4HL5 - chains A and C; structure by X-ray diffraction, 2.20 A resolution.

# Chain A
Protein: Tankyrase-2
Source organism: Homo sapiens
Notes: EC 2.4.2.30; fragment: C-terminal fragment
UniProt: Q9H2K2 (TNKS2_HUMAN); residues 946-1113 here = UniProt positions 946-1113
Chain sequence (191 residues; numbered 923 to 1113; the number before each row is that of its first residue):
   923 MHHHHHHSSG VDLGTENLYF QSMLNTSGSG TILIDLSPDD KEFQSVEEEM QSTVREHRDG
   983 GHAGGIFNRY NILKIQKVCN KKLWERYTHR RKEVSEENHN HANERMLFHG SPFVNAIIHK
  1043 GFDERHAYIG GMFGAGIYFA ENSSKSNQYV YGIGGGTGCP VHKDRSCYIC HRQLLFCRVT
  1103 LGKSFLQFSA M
Disordered / not traced: 923-951, 1113
Sequence notes: expression tag (923-945)
Metal / ion sites: Zn2+: Cys-1081, His-1084, Cys-1089, Cys-1092
Residues lining bound ligands: 7-hydroxy-4'-methoxyflavone (15W; 7-hydroxy-2-(4-methoxyphenyl)-4H-chromen-4-one): Phe-1030, His-1031, Gly-1032, Ser-1033, Phe-1035, Arg-1047, His-1048, Ala-1049, Tyr-1050, Tyr-1060, Phe-1061, Ala-1062, Lys-1067, Ser-1068, Tyr-1071, Ile-1075

# Chain C
Protein: Tankyrase-2
Source organism: Homo sapiens
Notes: EC 2.4.2.30; fragment: C-terminal fragment
UniProt: Q9H2K2 (TNKS2_HUMAN); residues 1114-1162 here = UniProt positions 1114-1162
Chain sequence (49 residues; each row starts with the number of its first residue):
  1114 KMAHSPPGHH SVTGRPSVNG LALAEYVIYR GEQAYPEYLI TYQIMRPEG
Disordered / not traced: 1114, 1162

# How chain A and chain C interact
Pairs across the interface (152; chain A residue first):
  Glu-964(A) with Tyr-1151(C), hydrogen bond
  Val-968(A) with Tyr-1151(C), hydrophobic; Ile-1153(C), hydrophobic
  Met-972(A) with Tyr-1155(C), hydrophobic
  Arg-977(A) with Asn-1132(C); Leu-1134(C); Ala-1135(C)
  Gly-986(A) with Ile-1157(C)
  Ile-988(A) with Met-1158(C); Pro-1160(C)
  Phe-989(A) with Ile-1157(C), hydrophobic; Met-1158(C)
  Asn-990(A) with Pro-1160(C)
  Arg-991(A) with Ile-1157(C); Met-1158(C), hydrogen bond (backbone-backbone); Glu-1161(C), salt bridge
  Tyr-992(A) with Tyr-1155(C), hydrophobic; Gln-1156(C); Ile-1157(C), hydrophobic; Met-1158(C)
  Asn-993(A) with Tyr-1155(C); Gln-1156(C), hydrogen bond (backbone-backbone); Met-1158(C)
  Ile-994(A) with Ile-1153(C), hydrophobic; Thr-1154(C); Tyr-1155(C), hydrophobic
  Leu-995(A) with Thr-1154(C), hydrogen bond (backbone-backbone); Gln-1156(C)
  Lys-996(A) with Leu-1152(C); Ile-1153(C); Thr-1154(C), hydrogen bond (backbone-backbone)
  Ile-997(A) with Leu-1152(C)
  Gln-998(A) with Tyr-1151(C); Leu-1152(C), hydrogen bond (backbone-backbone)
  Lys-999(A) with Glu-1150(C); Tyr-1151(C)
  Val-1000(A) with Tyr-1148(C), hydrogen bond (backbone-side chain); Pro-1149(C); Glu-1150(C), hydrogen bond (backbone-backbone)
  Cys-1001(A) with Tyr-1148(C)
  Asn-1002(A) with Tyr-1148(C), hydrogen bond (backbone-side chain)
  Leu-1005(A) with Tyr-1148(C)
  Trp-1006(A) with Tyr-1148(C), hydrophobic; Glu-1150(C)
  Tyr-1009(A) with Glu-1145(C); Gln-1146(C); Ala-1147(C); Tyr-1148(C)
  Arg-1012(A) with His-1123(C); Arg-1143(C); Glu-1145(C); Gln-1146(C), hydrogen bond
  Val-1016(A) with His-1123(C); Gln-1146(C)
  Glu-1019(A) with His-1123(C), salt bridge
  Arg-1027(A) with Tyr-1139(C), hydrogen bond
  Leu-1029(A) with Tyr-1139(C), hydrophobic
  Val-1036(A) with Leu-1152(C), hydrophobic
  Ile-1039(A) with Pro-1149(C)
  Ile-1040(A) with Leu-1152(C), hydrophobic
  Phe-1044(A) with Gly-1144(C); Ala-1147(C), hydrophobic
  Glu-1046(A) with Met-1115(C)
  Phe-1055(A) with Gly-1127(C); Val-1140(C), hydrophobic; Tyr-1142(C), hydrogen bond (backbone-side chain)
  Ala-1057(A) with Met-1115(C); Ala-1116(C), hydrogen bond (backbone-backbone); Tyr-1142(C)
  Gly-1058(A) with Val-1140(C); Ile-1141(C); Tyr-1142(C)
  Ile-1059(A) with Tyr-1139(C); Val-1140(C); Ile-1141(C), hydrogen bond (backbone-backbone); Gly-1144(C)
  Tyr-1060(A) with Tyr-1139(C); Val-1140(C), hydrophobic
  Phe-1061(A) with Glu-1138(C); Tyr-1139(C), hydrogen bond (backbone-backbone); Ile-1141(C), hydrophobic; Ala-1147(C), hydrophobic
  Ala-1062(A) with Ala-1137(C)
  Glu-1063(A) with Leu-1136(C); Ala-1137(C), hydrogen bond (side chain-backbone); Tyr-1139(C), hydrogen bond
  Asn-1064(A) with Ala-1135(C); Leu-1136(C), hydrogen bond (side chain-backbone)
  Lys-1067(A) with Glu-1138(C)
  Asn-1069(A) with Tyr-1155(C), hydrogen bond
  Val-1072(A) with Tyr-1155(C)
  Ser-1088(A) with Ile-1157(C)
  Cys-1089(A) with Ile-1157(C)
  Tyr-1090(A) with Gln-1156(C); Ile-1157(C); Met-1158(C); Arg-1159(C)
  Ile-1091(A) with Gln-1156(C), hydrogen bond (backbone-side chain)
  Cys-1092(A) with Gln-1156(C)
  His-1093(A) with Tyr-1155(C); Gln-1156(C)
  Arg-1094(A) with Ile-1153(C); Thr-1154(C); Tyr-1155(C), hydrogen bond (backbone-backbone); Ile-1157(C)
  Gln-1095(A) with Leu-1152(C); Ile-1153(C); Thr-1154(C), hydrogen bond; Tyr-1155(C)
  Leu-1096(A) with Tyr-1151(C); Leu-1152(C); Ile-1153(C), hydrogen bond (backbone-backbone); Tyr-1155(C)
  Leu-1097(A) with Pro-1149(C), hydrophobic; Tyr-1151(C); Leu-1152(C), hydrophobic
  Phe-1098(A) with Glu-1150(C); Tyr-1151(C), hydrogen bond (backbone-backbone); Ile-1153(C), hydrophobic
  Cys-1099(A) with Tyr-1148(C); Pro-1149(C), hydrophobic
  Arg-1100(A) with Ala-1147(C); Tyr-1148(C), hydrogen bond (backbone-backbone); Glu-1150(C), salt bridge
  Val-1101(A) with Gln-1146(C)
  Thr-1102(A) with Ile-1141(C); Gln-1146(C), hydrogen bond (backbone-backbone)
  Leu-1103(A) with His-1123(C); Ser-1124(C), hydrogen bond (backbone-side chain); Tyr-1139(C), hydrophobic
  Gly-1104(A) with His-1123(C)
  Lys-1105(A) with His-1122(C); His-1123(C), hydrogen bond (backbone-backbone); Ser-1124(C)
  Ser-1106(A) with Ser-1124(C), hydrogen bond; Val-1125(C); Thr-1126(C), hydrogen bond
  Phe-1107(A) with Pro-1119(C), hydrophobic; His-1122(C); Ser-1124(C), hydrogen bond (backbone-backbone); Val-1125(C); Thr-1126(C), hydrogen bond (backbone-backbone)
  Leu-1108(A) with Thr-1126(C); Arg-1128(C)
  Gln-1109(A) with Thr-1126(C), hydrogen bond (backbone-backbone); Gly-1127(C); Arg-1128(C), hydrogen bond (backbone-backbone)
  Phe-1110(A) with Arg-1128(C)
  Ser-1111(A) with Arg-1128(C), hydrogen bond (backbone-backbone); Pro-1129(C); Ser-1130(C), hydrogen bond (backbone-side chain)
  Ala-1112(A) with Val-1131(C)
Other interface residues (no listed pair), chain A (81 interface residues in all): Leu-955, Leu-958, Gly-987, Arg-1008, Glu-1015, Asn-1020, Met-1028, Phe-1030, Asp-1045, Ala-1049, Gly-1056
Other interface residues (no listed pair), chain C (43 interface residues in all): Gly-1121

# In short
81 residues of chain A face 43 of chain C across their interface; the contacts include 36 hydrogen bonds and 3
salt bridges. Polar pairs include Arg-991(A)/Glu-1161(C), Glu-1019(A)/His-1123(C) and Arg-1100(A)/Glu-1150(C).
Chain A binds 7-hydroxy-4'-methoxyflavone. Cys-1081(A), His-1084(A), Cys-1089(A) and Cys-1092(A) coordinate
Zn2+.
Chain A is Tankyrase-2 and chain C is Tankyrase-2, both from Homo sapiens; the structure, Complex structure of
human tankyrase 2 with 7-hydroxy -4'-methoxyflavone, was determined by X-ray diffraction, deposited together
with 4HKI, 4HKK, 4HKN, 4HLF, 4HLG, 4HLH and 3 further entries.
